Entry 8SIW (X-ray diffraction, 1.88 A resolution); this record covers chain A.

== Chain A ==
Molecule: Serine/threonine-protein kinase Chk1
Organism: Homo sapiens
Notes: EC 2.7.11.1
UniProt: O14757 (CHK1_HUMAN); numbering as in UniProt (aligned over 1-289)
Amino-acid sequence (297 residues; each row starts with the number of its first residue):
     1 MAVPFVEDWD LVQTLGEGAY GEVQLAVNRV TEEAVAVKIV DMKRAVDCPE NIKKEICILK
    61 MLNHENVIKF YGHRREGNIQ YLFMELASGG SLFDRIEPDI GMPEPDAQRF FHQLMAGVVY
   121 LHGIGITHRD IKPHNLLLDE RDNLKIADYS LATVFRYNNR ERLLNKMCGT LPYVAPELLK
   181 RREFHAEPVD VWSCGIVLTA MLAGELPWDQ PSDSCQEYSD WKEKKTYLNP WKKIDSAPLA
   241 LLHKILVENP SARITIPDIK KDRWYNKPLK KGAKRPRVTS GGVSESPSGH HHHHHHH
Unresolved in the structure: 1-3, 43-48, 272-297
Construct notes: engineered mutation L59 (Asn in O14757), I68 (Val in O14757), M84 (Leu in O14757), L86 (Tyr in O14757), A87 (Cys in O14757), S91 (Glu in O14757), H134 (Glu in O14757), A147 (Ser in O14757), Y149 (Phe in O14757), S150 (Gly in O14757); expression tag (290-297)
Ligand contacts: ZXL ((1S,2S)-N-(7-chloro-6-{1-[(3R,4R)-4-hydroxy-3-methyloxolan-3-yl]piperidin-4-yl}isoquinolin-3-yl)-2-(1-methyl-1H-pyrazol-4-yl)cyclopropane-1-carboxamide): Q13, L15, G16, E17, G18, V23, A36, M84, E85, L86, A87, S88, G90, K132, H134, N135, L137, A147, D148
Swiss-Prot annotation at these positions:
  - active site: D130 (Proton acceptor)
  - binding site (ATP): L15 to V23, K38
  - modified residue (Phosphoserine): S280, S286
  - cross-link: K132 (Glycyl lysine isopeptide (Lys-Gly) (interchain with G-Cter in ubiquitin))

== Summary ==
Ligands of chain A: compound ZXL. UniProt lists active-site residue D130 and 10 ATP-binding residues.
Chain A is Serine/threonine-protein kinase Chk1 (Homo sapiens); the structure, Structure of Compound 5 bound
to the CHK1 10-point mutant, was determined by X-ray diffraction (same publication as 8SIV and 8SIX).
